Entry 9N1X (X-ray diffraction, 2.14 A resolution); this record covers chain A.

# Chain A
Name: HrmI
Source organism: Streptomyces griseoflavus
UniProtKB: F8S6W0 (F8S6W0_9ACTN); residues 1-349 here = UniProt positions 1-349
Chain sequence (362 residues; row label = number of the first residue in the row):
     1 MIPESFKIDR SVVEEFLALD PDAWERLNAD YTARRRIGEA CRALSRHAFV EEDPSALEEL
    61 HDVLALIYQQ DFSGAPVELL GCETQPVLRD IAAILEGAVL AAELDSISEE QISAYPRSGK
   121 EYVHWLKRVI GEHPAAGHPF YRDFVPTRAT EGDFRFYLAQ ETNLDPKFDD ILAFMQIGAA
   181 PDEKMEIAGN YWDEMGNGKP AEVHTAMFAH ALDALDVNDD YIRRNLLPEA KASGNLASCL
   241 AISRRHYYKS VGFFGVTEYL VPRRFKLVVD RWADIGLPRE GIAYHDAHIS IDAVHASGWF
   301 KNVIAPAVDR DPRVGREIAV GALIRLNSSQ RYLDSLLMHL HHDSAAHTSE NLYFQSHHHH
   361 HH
Unresolved in the structure: 344-362
Differences from the reference sequence: expression tag (350-362)
Metal / ion sites: Fe2+ site 1: Glu-194, His-204, His-288; Fe2+ site 2: Glu-258, Asp-292, His-295

# In short
Glu-194, His-204 and His-288 coordinate Fe2+ site 1. Glu-258, Asp-292 and His-295 form the Fe2+ site 2.
Chain A is HrmI (Streptomyces griseoflavus); the structure, Crystal Structure of N-oxygenase HrmI with the
diferrous cofactor, was determined by X-ray diffraction (same publication as 9N1A, 9N1E, 9N2A and 9NH9).
